2H3A - chains C and B of the 4 polymer chains in the assembly; structure by solution NMR.

Chain C:
Molecule: 13-nt DNA strand
Sequence (13 nucleotides; numbered 173 to 185; the number before each row is that of its first residue):
   173 ATATGTATAC CCG

Chain B:
Protein: CcdA
Organism: Escherichia coli
Reference sequence: Q9S0Z5 (Q9S0Z5_ECOLI); residues 101-172 here correspond to UniProt positions 1-72 (UniProt number = residue number - 100)
Amino-acid sequence (72 residues; row label = number of the first residue in the row):
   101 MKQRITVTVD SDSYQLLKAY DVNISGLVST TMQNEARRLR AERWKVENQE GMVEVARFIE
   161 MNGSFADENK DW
Construct notes: engineered mutation Lys-170 (Arg70 in Q9S0Z5)

How chain C and chain B interact:
Contacting residue pairs (14; chain C residue first):
  DA175(C) with Lys-102(B), phosphate contact
  DT176(C) with Ser-125(B), phosphate contact
  DG177(C) with Asn-123(B), phosphate contact; Ser-125(B), phosphate contact; Glu-160(B), phosphate contact
  DT178(C) with Arg-104(B), base contact; Tyr-114(B), phosphate contact; Glu-160(B), phosphate contact; Asn-162(B), sugar contact
  DA179(C) with Arg-104(B), base contact; Gly-163(B), phosphate contact; Ser-164(B), phosphate contact
  DT180(C) with Ser-164(B), phosphate contact; Phe-165(B), phosphate contact
Interface residues without a listed pair, chain C (7 interface residues in all): DC182
Interface residues without a listed pair, chain B (13 interface residues in all): Lys-118, Ala-166, Asp-171

Overview:
7 residues of chain C face 13 of chain B across their interface.
Chain C is a 13-nt DNA strand and chain B is CcdA (Escherichia coli); the structure, Structural basis for
nucleic acid and toxin recognition of the bacterial antitoxin CcdA, was determined by solution NMR, deposited
together with 2H3C.
